2R7G - chains A and C of the 5 polymer chains in the assembly; structure by X-ray diffraction, 1.67 A resolution.

[Chain A (and C)]
Protein: Retinoblastoma-associated protein
From: Homo sapiens
Notes: fragment: Pocket domain, deletion of residues 582-642; chain C of this document is another copy of the same molecule, construct and numbering; everything in this record applies to it too
Reference sequence: P06400 (RB_HUMAN); numbering as in UniProt; present here: 380-581, 643-787
Sequence (347 residues; numbered 380 to 787; 61 numbers in that range are skipped by the numbering (no residue carries them; nothing is unmodelled there); the number before each row is that of its first residue):
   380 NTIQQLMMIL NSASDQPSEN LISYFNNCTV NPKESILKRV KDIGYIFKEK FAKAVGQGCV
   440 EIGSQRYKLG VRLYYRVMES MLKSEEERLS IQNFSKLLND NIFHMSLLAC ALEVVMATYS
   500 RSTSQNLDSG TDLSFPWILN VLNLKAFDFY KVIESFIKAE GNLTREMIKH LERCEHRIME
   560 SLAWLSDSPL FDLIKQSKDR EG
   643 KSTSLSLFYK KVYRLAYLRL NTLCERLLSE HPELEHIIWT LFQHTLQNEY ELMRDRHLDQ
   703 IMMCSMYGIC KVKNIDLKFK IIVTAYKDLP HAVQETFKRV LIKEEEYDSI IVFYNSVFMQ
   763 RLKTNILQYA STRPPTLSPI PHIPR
Unresolved in the structure: 503-508, 579-581, 786-787 (chain C: 503-508, 580-581, 786-787)
Curated features (UniProtKB/Swiss-Prot):
  - modified residue (Phosphoserine): Ser-567, Ser-780
  - natural variant: Lys-447 (K447Q: In RB), Met-457 (M457R: In RB), Asn-480 (deletion: In RB), Arg-500 (R500G: In RB), Lys-530 (K530R: In RB), His-549 (H549Y: In RB), Ser-567 (S567L: In RB), Val-654 (V654E: In RB), Leu-657 (L657P: In RB), Arg-661 (R661W: In RB), Leu-662 (L662P: In RB), His-673 (H673P: In RB), 3 further natural variant entries in UniProt

[Interface between chain A and chain C]
Contacting residue pairs (51):
  Thr-408(A) / Phe-570(C)
  Thr-408(A) / Asp-571(C)
  Thr-408(A) / Lys-574(C)
  Thr-408(A) / Arg-696(C)  hydrogen bond (backbone-side chain)
  Val-409(A) / Ser-565(C)
  Val-409(A) / Asp-566(C)
  Val-409(A) / Ser-567(C)
  Val-409(A) / Pro-568(C)
  Val-409(A) / Asp-571(C)
  Asn-410(A) / Ser-565(C)  hydrogen bond (backbone-backbone)
  Asn-410(A) / Asp-566(C)
  Ser-414(A) / Asn-522(C)  hydrogen bond (backbone-side chain)
  Ser-414(A) / Lys-524(C)  hydrogen bond
  Lys-417(A) / Asn-519(C)  hydrogen bond (side chain-backbone)
  Lys-417(A) / Asn-522(C)
  Arg-418(A) / Asn-522(C)
  Asp-421(A) / Ile-425(C)
  Asp-421(A) / Lys-429(C)  salt bridge
  Asp-421(A) / Asn-522(C)
  Tyr-424(A) / Glu-428(C)
  Tyr-424(A) / Lys-432(C)  hydrogen bond
  Ile-425(A) / Asp-421(C)
  Ile-425(A) / Ile-425(C)  hydrophobic
  Glu-428(A) / Tyr-424(C)
  Lys-429(A) / Asp-421(C)  salt bridge
  Lys-429(A) / Tyr-424(C)
  Ser-474(A) / Asp-571(C)  hydrogen bond
  Lys-475(A) / Asp-571(C)
  Lys-475(A) / Gln-575(C)
  Asn-480(A) / Asn-480(C)
  Asn-519(A) / Lys-417(C)  hydrogen bond (backbone-side chain)
  Asn-522(A) / Ser-414(C)  hydrogen bond (side chain-backbone)
  Asn-522(A) / Lys-417(C)
  Asn-522(A) / Arg-418(C)
  Asn-522(A) / Asp-421(C)
  Lys-524(A) / Ser-414(C)  hydrogen bond
  Ser-565(A) / Val-409(C)
  Ser-565(A) / Asn-410(C)  hydrogen bond (backbone-backbone)
  Asp-566(A) / Val-409(C)
  Asp-566(A) / Asn-410(C)
  Ser-567(A) / Val-409(C)
  Pro-568(A) / Val-409(C)
  Phe-570(A) / Thr-408(C)
  Asp-571(A) / Thr-408(C)
  Asp-571(A) / Val-409(C)
  Asp-571(A) / Ser-474(C)  hydrogen bond
  Asp-571(A) / Lys-475(C)
  Lys-574(A) / Thr-408(C)
  Lys-574(A) / Asn-472(C)
  Gln-575(A) / Lys-475(C)
  Arg-696(A) / Thr-408(C)  hydrogen bond (side chain-backbone)
Interface residues without a listed pair, chain A (30 interface residues in all): Glu-413, Asn-472, Asn-478, Val-520
Interface residues without a listed pair, chain C (31 interface residues in all): Glu-413, Asn-478, Val-520

[In short]
30 residues of chain A and 31 residues of chain C are in contact; the contacts include 13 hydrogen bonds and 2
salt bridges. Polar pairs include Asp-421(A)/Lys-429(C), Thr-408(A)/Arg-696(C) and Ser-414(A)/Asn-522(C).
Both chains are Retinoblastoma-associated protein (Homo sapiens). Entry 2R7G (Structure of the retinoblastoma
protein pocket domain in complex with adenovirus E1A CR1 domain) was determined by X-ray diffraction.
